PDB entry 6VK0 | electron microscopy, 4.10 A resolution (low resolution: residue-level contacts below are approximate; hydrogen-bond / salt-bridge calls are withheld) | chains D and C of the 4 polymer chains in the assembly

== Chain D ==
Molecule: U1 SNP1-associating protein 1
From: Saccharomyces cerevisiae
Reference sequence: Q03714 (USA1_YEAST); numbering as in UniProt (aligned over 500-838)
Amino-acid sequence (339 residues; numbered 500 to 838; the number before each row is that of its first residue):
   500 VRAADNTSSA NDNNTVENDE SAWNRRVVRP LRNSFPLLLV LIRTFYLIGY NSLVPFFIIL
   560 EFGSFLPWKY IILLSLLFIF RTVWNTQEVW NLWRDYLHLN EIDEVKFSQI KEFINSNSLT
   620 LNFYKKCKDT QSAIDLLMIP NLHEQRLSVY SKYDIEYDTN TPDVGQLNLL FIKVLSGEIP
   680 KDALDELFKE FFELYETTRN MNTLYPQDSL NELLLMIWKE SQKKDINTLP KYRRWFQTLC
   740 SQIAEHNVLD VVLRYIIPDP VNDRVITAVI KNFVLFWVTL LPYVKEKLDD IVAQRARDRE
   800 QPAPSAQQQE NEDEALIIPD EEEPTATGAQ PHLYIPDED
Not modelled in the structure: 500-532, 585-744, 790-838

== Chain C ==
Molecule: Degradation in the endoplasmic reticulum protein 1
From: Saccharomyces cerevisiae
Reference sequence: P38307 (DER1_YEAST); residues 1-211 here = UniProt positions 1-211
Amino-acid sequence (211 residues; row label = number of the first residue in the row):
     1 MDAVILNLLG DIPLVTRLWT IGCLVLSGLT SLRIVDPGKV VYSYDLVFKK GQYGRLLYSI
    61 FDYGAFNWIS MINIFVSANH LSTLENSFNL RRKFCWIIFL LLVILVKMTS IEQPAASLGV
   121 LLHENLVYYE LKKNGNQMNV RFFGAIDVSP SIFPIYMNAV MYFVYKRSWL EIAMNFMPGH
   181 VIYYMDDIIG KIYGIDLCKS PYDWFRNTET P
Not modelled in the structure: 1-12, 193-211
Swiss-Prot annotation at these positions:
  - modified residue: Met-1 (N-acetylmethionine)
  - mutagenesis: Asp-2 (D2A: Cleavage of initiator methionine, acetylation of Ala-2 by NatA, slightly reduced acetylation levels but no significant effect on endogenous stability or ability to degrade CPY* ...), Ser-59 (S59L: In der1-2; impairs the ability to degrade misfolded proteins), Asn-79 to Thr-83 (Reduced ERAD-L degradation rate; No effect on ERAD-L degradation rate)

== Interface between chain D and chain C ==
Residue-residue contacts (31; chain D residue first):
  Ser-533(D) with Asn-73(C)
  Phe-534(D) with Glu-124(C); Met-157(C); Met-161(C)
  Pro-535(D) with Tyr-165(C)
  Leu-538(D) with Met-157(C)
  Arg-542(D) with His-80(C); Phe-153(C); Met-157(C)
  Thr-543(D) with Asn-79(C)
  Leu-546(D) with Asn-79(C); Thr-83(C)
  Asn-550(D) with Val-140(C)
  Pro-554(D) with Ile-146(C)
  Phe-561(D) with Tyr-156(C)
  Phe-564(D) with Val-164(C)
  Tyr-754(D) with Lys-191(C)
  Pro-759(D) with Ile-192(C)
  Val-768(D) with Tyr-184(C)
  Asn-771(D) with Tyr-184(C); Ile-188(C)
  Phe-772(D) with Tyr-184(C)
  Phe-775(D) with Met-177(C); His-180(C); Val-181(C); Tyr-184(C)
  Thr-778(D) with Lys-132(C); His-180(C)
  Leu-779(D) with His-180(C)
  Pro-781(D) with Ser-151(C)
  Lys-784(D) with Lys-132(C)
Interface residues without a listed pair, chain D (27 interface residues in all): Val-539, Tyr-545, Ile-557, Leu-752, Ala-767, Glu-785
Interface residues without a listed pair, chain C (29 interface residues in all): Val-76, Gly-135, Arg-141, Phe-142, Val-160, Tyr-183, Asp-187
Interface features reported in the paper:
  - interface residues, chain D: Val-760(D), Arg-763(D)

== Summary ==
The interface between chain D and chain C involves 27 residues on one side and 29 on the other. Curated
annotation (UniProt) lists 7 mutagenesis sites on chain C. The paper reports interface residues Val-760(D) and
Arg-763(D).
Chain D is U1 SNP1-associating protein 1 and chain C is Degradation in the endoplasmic reticulum protein 1,
both from Saccharomyces cerevisiae; the structure, CryoEM structure of Hrd1-Usa1/Der1/Hrd3 of the flipped
topology, was determined by electron microscopy (same publication as 6VJY, 6VJZ, 6VK1 and 6VK3).
